Entry 9C79 (X-ray diffraction, 1.46 A resolution); this record covers chains H and D of the 3 polymer chains in the assembly.

Chain H:
Protein: Monoclonal antibody MAD21-101 Fab Heavy Chain
Organism: Homo sapiens
Notes: antibody fragment or engineered binder
Amino-acid sequence (228 residues; each row starts with the number of its first residue; a row labelled like 82A-82C holds insertion residues (82A, then the next letters in order)):
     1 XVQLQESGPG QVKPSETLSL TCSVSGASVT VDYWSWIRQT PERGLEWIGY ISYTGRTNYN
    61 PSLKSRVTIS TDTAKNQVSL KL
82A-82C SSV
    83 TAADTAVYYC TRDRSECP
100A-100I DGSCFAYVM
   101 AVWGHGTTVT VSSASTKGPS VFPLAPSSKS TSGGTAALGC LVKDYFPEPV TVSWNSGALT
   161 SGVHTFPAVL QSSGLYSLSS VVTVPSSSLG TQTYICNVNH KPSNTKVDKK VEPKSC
Unresolved in the structure: 216
Disulfide bonds: Cys22-Cys92, Cys99-Cys100D, Cys140-Cys196
Modified positions: A1LUV ((5S)-5-hydroxy-lysine) at position 1

Chain D:
Protein: Circumsporozoite protein
UniProt: Q7K740 (CSP_PLAF7); residues 96-113 here = UniProt positions 96-113
Amino-acid sequence (18 residues; row label = number of the first residue in the row):
    96 EPADGNPDPN ANPNVDPN
Modified positions: Glu96 (pyroglutamic acid; PCA)
What the authors report for this chain:
  - mutagenesis - P97A, A98V, D99A: decreased binding to MAD21-101
  - mutagenesis - G100A: decreased binding to MAD22-38

Interface between chain H and chain D:
Pairs across the interface (31; chain H residue first):
  Thr30(H) - Asn107(D)
  Thr30(H) - Pro108(D)
  Val31(H) - Asn107(D)
  Val31(H) - Pro108(D)  hydrophobic
  Asp32(H) - Asn107(D)  hydrogen bond
  Tyr33(H) - Asp103(D)  hydrogen bond
  Tyr50(H) - Glu96(D)
  Ser52(H) - Asp103(D)  hydrogen bond
  Tyr53(H) - Asp103(D)  hydrogen bond (side chain-backbone)
  Tyr53(H) - Pro104(D)  hydrogen bond (side chain-backbone)
  Tyr53(H) - Ala106(D)
  Tyr53(H) - Asn107(D)
  Tyr53(H) - Asn109(D)
  Thr54(H) - Asp103(D)  hydrogen bond
  Thr54(H) - Pro104(D)
  Arg56(H) - Asn101(D)
  Arg56(H) - Asp103(D)  salt bridge
  Asn58(H) - Asp99(D)
  Ser97(H) - Asn107(D)
  Cys99(H) - Asn105(D)
  Gly100B(H) - Pro104(D)
  Gly100B(H) - Asn105(D)  hydrogen bond (backbone-backbone)
  Ser100C(H) - Pro102(D)
  Ser100C(H) - Asp103(D)
  Ser100C(H) - Asn105(D)
  Cys100D(H) - Pro102(D)
  Cys100D(H) - Asp103(D)  hydrogen bond (backbone-backbone)
  Cys100D(H) - Asn105(D)  hydrogen bond
  Phe100E(H) - Glu96(D)
  Phe100E(H) - Pro97(D)  hydrophobic
  Ala100F(H) - Glu96(D)  hydrogen bond (backbone-backbone)
Interface features reported in the paper:
  - epitope / paratope residues, chain H: Tyr50(H)

In short:
17 residues of chain H and 12 residues of chain D are in contact, with 10 hydrogen bonds and 1 salt bridge.
Polar pairs include Arg56(H)-Asp103(D), Asp32(H)-Asn107(D) and Tyr33(H)-Asp103(D). From the paper: P97A, A98V
and D99A of chain D reduce binding to MAD21-101; the epitope/paratope residue Tyr50(H).
Chain H is Monoclonal antibody MAD21-101 Fab Heavy Chain (Homo sapiens) and chain D is Circumsporozoite
protein; the structure, Human monoclonal antibody MAD21-101 bound to the N-terminus of cleaved
circumsporozoite protein, was determined by X-ray diffraction together with 9C7D from the same study.
